PDB entry 6UTZ | X-ray diffraction, 3.80 A resolution | chains FFF and 222 of the 9 polymer chains in the assembly

Chain FFF:
Molecule: RNA polymerase sigma factor RpoS
From: Escherichia coli (strain K12)
UniProt: P13445 (RPOS_ECOLI); numbering as in UniProt (aligned over 1-328)
Chain sequence (336 residues; each row starts with the number of its first residue):
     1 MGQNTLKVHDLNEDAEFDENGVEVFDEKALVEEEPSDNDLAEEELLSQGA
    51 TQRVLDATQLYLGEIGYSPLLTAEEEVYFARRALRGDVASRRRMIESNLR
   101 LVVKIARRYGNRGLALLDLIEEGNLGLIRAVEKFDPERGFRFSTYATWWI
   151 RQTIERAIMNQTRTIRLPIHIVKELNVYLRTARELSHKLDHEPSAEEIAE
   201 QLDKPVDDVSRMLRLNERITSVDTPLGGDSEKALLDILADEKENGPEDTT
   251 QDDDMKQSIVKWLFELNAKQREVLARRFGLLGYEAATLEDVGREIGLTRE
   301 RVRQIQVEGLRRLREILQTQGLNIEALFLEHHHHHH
Disordered / not traced: 1-52, 330-336
Differences from the reference sequence: conflict Gly2 (Ser in P13445), Glu33 (Gln in P13445); expression tag (329-336)
UniProt features mapped onto this chain:
  - DNA-binding region: Leu288 to Val307 (H-T-H motif)
  - region: Asp56 to Ala89 (Sigma-70 factor domain-1)
  - motif: Asp118 to Glu121 (Interaction with polymerase core subunit RpoC)
  - mutagenesis: Lys173 (K173E: Eliminates RpoS proteolysis. Lack of interaction with RssB), Glu174 (E174T: 2-fold increase in RpoS half-life. Does not affect interaction with RssB), Val177 (V177K: 3-fold increase in RpoS half-life), Tyr178 (Y178L: Does not affect RpoS half-life)

Chain 222:
Molecule: Synthetic DNA 50-MER (promoter template strand)
Sequence (50 nucleotides; row label = number of the first residue in the row):
     3 TCCGCGTCAGACTCGTAGGATTATAGCATACGTGAGGTGGGATGTCAAGG
Disordered / not traced: 20-21, 40-52

Interface between chain FFF and chain 222:
Residue-residue contacts (33):
  Arg112(FFF) - DT24(222)  base contact
  Arg112(FFF) - DA25(222)  base contact
  Arg151(FFF) - DA27(222)  base contact
  Gln152(FFF) - DA27(222)  hydrogen bond to the base
  Glu155(FFF) - DT26(222)  phosphate contact
  Glu155(FFF) - DA27(222)  base contact
  Ile158(FFF) - DT26(222)  base contact
  Met159(FFF) - DT26(222)  base contact
  Thr162(FFF) - DA25(222)  base contact
  Arg163(FFF) - DA25(222)  base contact
  Arg163(FFF) - DT26(222)  base contact
  Val172(FFF) - DT26(222)  base contact
  Lys173(FFF) - DG28(222)  hydrogen bond to the base
  Lys173(FFF) - DC29(222)  base contact
  Asn176(FFF) - DT26(222)  base contact
  Asn176(FFF) - DA27(222)  phosphate contact
  Arg180(FFF) - DT26(222)  phosphate contact
  Arg180(FFF) - DA27(222)  salt bridge to the phosphate
  Arg180(FFF) - DG28(222)  salt bridge to the phosphate
  Arg183(FFF) - DA25(222)  salt bridge to the phosphate
  Arg183(FFF) - DT26(222)  salt bridge to the phosphate
  Asn216(FFF) - DT24(222)  base contact
  Arg218(FFF) - DT23(222)  base contact
  Arg218(FFF) - DT24(222)  hydrogen bond to the base
  Arg218(FFF) - DA25(222)  base contact
  Leu226(FFF) - DG17(222)  hydrogen bond to the base
  Leu226(FFF) - DT18(222)  base contact
  Leu226(FFF) - DA19(222)  base contact
  Gly227(FFF) - DG17(222)  base contact
  Glu231(FFF) - DT15(222)  base contact
  Glu231(FFF) - DC16(222)  hydrogen bond to the base
  Lys232(FFF) - DG17(222)  base contact
  Leu234(FFF) - DA19(222)  base contact
Also at the interface, not in a pair above, chain FFF (24 interface residues in all): Arg156, Leu175, Leu179, Thr220

Overview:
24 residues of chain FFF and 12 residues of chain 222 are in contact, with 5 hydrogen bonds and 4 salt
bridges. Polar pairs include Gln152(FFF)-DA27(222), Lys173(FFF)-DG28(222) and Arg218(FFF)-DT24(222). UniProt
lists 4 mutagenesis sites on chain FFF.
Chain FFF is RNA polymerase sigma factor RpoS (Escherichia coli (strain K12)) and chain 222 is Synthetic DNA
50-MER (promoter template strand); the structure, E. coli sigma-S transcription initiation complex with a 6-nt
RNA ("Fresh" crystal soaked with CTP and ..., was determined by X-ray diffraction (same publication as 6UTV,
6UTW, 6UTX, 6UTY, 6UU0, 6UU1 and 11 further entries).
